PDB entry 9HXC | electron microscopy, 3.30 A resolution | chains N and O of the 28 polymer chains in the assembly

Chain N:
Molecule: Asgard tubulin AtubB2
From: Candidatus Lokiarchaeum ossiferum
Chain sequence (423 residues; row label = number of the first residue in the row):
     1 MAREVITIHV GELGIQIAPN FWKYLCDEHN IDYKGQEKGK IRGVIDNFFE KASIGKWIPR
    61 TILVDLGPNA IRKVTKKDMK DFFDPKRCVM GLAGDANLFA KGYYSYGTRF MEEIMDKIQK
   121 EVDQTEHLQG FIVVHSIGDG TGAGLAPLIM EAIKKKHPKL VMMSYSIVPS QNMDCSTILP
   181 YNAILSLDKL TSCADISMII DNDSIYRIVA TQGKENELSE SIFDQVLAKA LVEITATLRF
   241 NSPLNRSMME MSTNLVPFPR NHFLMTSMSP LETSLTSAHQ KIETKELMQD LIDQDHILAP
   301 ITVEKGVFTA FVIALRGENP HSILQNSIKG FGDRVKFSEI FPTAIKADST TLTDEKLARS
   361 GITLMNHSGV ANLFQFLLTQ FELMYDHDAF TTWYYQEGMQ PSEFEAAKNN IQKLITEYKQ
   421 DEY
Unresolved in the structure: 1

Chain O:
Molecule: Asgard tubulin AtubA with residues from TEV protease cleavage site
From: Candidatus Lokiarchaeum ossiferum
Chain sequence (428 residues; each row starts with the number of its first residue):
     1 MAGEIVCIQV GQAGNQIAGA FWQKICAEHG IDPVNGKAID VVGDTDIFFN TIGDKYIPRA
    61 VVVDLEPAVV ENIREKFGTL FDPKSIVSGA DGAGNNFAIG FNEHGAETLE KVMQVVEQRV
   121 SETESIGGFI LTHSCGGGTG SGFGSKILKT IRERYPKVPI FTFSIFPSPK ISETVVEPYN
   181 AIMTLSNLIK YASCSIVLDN EALFSIAEKK LEVENPSLED LNLIIAQVLT NVTASLRFSG
   241 TLNLDLGKLV TNLVPFSNLH FLMASTAPLV LAGKESYEKM TAKELSAQVF GDEYICAACK
   301 PTTGRYLAAS VLFRGAVKTS DVNEAMATVK EQNSFVNWIP TGFKISKSET SPKDSALGVI
   361 MLGNNSEIVS VFERIGANFD RLWSRKAFAH WFTDSGFEEK DLDDARALVQ KVIDDYRKLT
   421 EDAENLYF
Unresolved in the structure: 1
Small-molecule neighbours: GDP (guanosine-5'-diphosphate): G11, Q12, A13, Q16, I17, A93, N95, S134, G136, G137, G138, T139, G140, I165, E173, N200, L203, L218, L221, N222, I225

Chain N / chain O interface:
Residue-residue contacts (11):
  K34(N) - N333(O)
  K56(N) - Y427(O)  hydrogen bond (side chain-backbone)
  K56(N) - F428(O)
  K76(N) - E424(O)  salt bridge
  K80(N) - Q332(O)
  D81(N) - R305(O)  salt bridge
  D81(N) - F428(O)
  F83(N) - F428(O)
  D84(N) - F428(O)
  P85(N) - N425(O)
  P85(N) - F428(O)
Other interface residues (no listed pair), chain N (13 interface residues in all): D32, I54, I58, F82, K86
Other interface residues (no listed pair), chain O (12 interface residues in all): T302, K330, E331, S334, N337

Overview:
13 residues of chain N face 12 of chain O across their interface, with 1 hydrogen bond and 2 salt bridges.
Polar contacts include K76(N)-E424(O), D81(N)-R305(O) and K56(N)-Y427(O). Bound to chain O: GDP.
Here chain N is Asgard tubulin AtubB2 and chain O is Asgard tubulin AtubA with residues from TEV protease
cleavage site, both from Candidatus Lokiarchaeum ossiferum. Entry 9HXC (CryoEM structure of Asgard AtubA/B2
microtubule) was determined by electron microscopy (same publication as 9F6T, 9F6U and 9F6V).
